PDB entry 7MWM | X-ray diffraction, 1.60 A resolution | chains A and C of the 3 polymer chains in the assembly

[Chain A]
Name: Methyl-CpG-binding domain protein 2
Organism: Homo sapiens
UniProtKB: Q9UBB5 (MBD2_HUMAN); numbering as in UniProt (aligned over 143-220)
Amino-acid sequence (79 residues; row label = number of the first residue in the row):
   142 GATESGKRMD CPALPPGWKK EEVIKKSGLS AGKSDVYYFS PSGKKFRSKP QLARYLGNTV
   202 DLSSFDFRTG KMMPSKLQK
Not modelled in the structure: 216-220
Sequence notes: expression tag (142); conflict Lys-166 (Arg in Q9UBB5)
Swiss-Prot annotation at these positions:
  - modified residue: Ser-181 (Phosphoserine)

[Chain C]
Molecule: 12-nt DNA strand
Sequence (12 nucleotides; each row starts with the number of its first residue):
     1 GCCAACGTTG GC
Modified residues: 5CM (5-methyl-2'-deoxy-cytidine-5'-monophosphate) at position 6

[How chain A and chain C interact]
Residue-residue contacts (9; chain A residue first):
  Val-164(A) with DA5(C), phosphate contact
  Lys-167(A) with 5CM_6(C), hydrogen bond to the phosphate
  Ser-168(A) with 5CM_6(C), hydrogen bond to the phosphate
  Gly-169(A) with DG7(C), phosphate contact
  Leu-170(A) with DG7(C), phosphate contact
  Asp-176(A) with 5CM_6(C), base contact
  Lys-186(A) with DA4(C), salt bridge to the phosphate
  Arg-188(A) with DA5(C), base contact; 5CM_6(C), base contact
Interface residues without a listed pair, chain A (11 interface residues in all): Lys-166, Ser-171, Tyr-178

[Summary]
11 residues of chain A face 4 of chain C across their interface; the contacts include 2 hydrogen bonds and 1
salt bridge. Among the polar pairs are Lys-167(A)/5CM_6(C), Ser-168(A)/5CM_6(C) and Lys-186(A)/DA4(C).
Here chain A is Methyl-CpG-binding domain protein 2 (Homo sapiens) and chain C is a 12-nt DNA strand. Entry
7MWM (Crystal structure of MBD2 with DNA) was determined by X-ray diffraction.
